PDB entry 8ATL | X-ray diffraction, 2.46 A resolution | chain AAA

Chain AAA:
Protein: Interleukin-1 receptor-associated kinase 4
From: Homo sapiens
Notes: EC 2.7.11.1
UniProtKB: Q9NWZ3 (IRAK4_HUMAN); residues 165-460 here = UniProt positions 165-460
Chain sequence (298 residues; each row starts with the number of its first residue):
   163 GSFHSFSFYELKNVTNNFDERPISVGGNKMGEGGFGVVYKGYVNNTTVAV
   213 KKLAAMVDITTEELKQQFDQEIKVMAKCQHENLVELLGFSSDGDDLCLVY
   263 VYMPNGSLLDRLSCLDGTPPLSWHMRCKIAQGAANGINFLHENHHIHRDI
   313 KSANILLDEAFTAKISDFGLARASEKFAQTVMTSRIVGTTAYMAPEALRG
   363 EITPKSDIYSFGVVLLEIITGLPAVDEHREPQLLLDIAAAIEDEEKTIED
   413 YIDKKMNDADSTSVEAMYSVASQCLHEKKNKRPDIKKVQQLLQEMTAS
Not modelled in the structure: 163-164, 186-188, 218-220, 336-342, 460
Differences from the reference sequence: expression tag (163-164); engineered mutation Ala400 (Lys in Q9NWZ3), Ala401 (Glu in Q9NWZ3), Ala402 (Glu in Q9NWZ3)
Modified residues: Cys240 (S-hydroxycysteine; CSO); Thr345 (phosphothreonine; TPO); Ser346 (phosphoserine; SEP)
UniProt features mapped onto this chain:
  - active site: Asp311 (Proton acceptor)
  - binding site (ATP): Met192 to Val200, Lys213, Lys313 to Asn316, Asp329
  - modified residue: Thr342 (Phosphothreonine), Thr345 (Phosphothreonine), Ser346 (Phosphoserine)
  - natural variant: Gly298 (G298D: In IMD67)
  - mutagenesis: Lys213 (K213A: Loss of kinase activity)
Ligand contacts: O6X (N-[6-methoxy-2-(2-morpholin-4-yl-2-oxidanylidene-ethyl)indazol-5-yl]-6-[(1R)-2,2,2-tris(fluoranyl)-1-oxidanyl-ethyl]pyridine-2-carboxamide): Met192, Gly193, Val200, Ala211, Lys213, Val246, Tyr262, Val263, Tyr264, Met265, Pro266, Asn267, Gly268, Arg273, Asp278, Thr280, Leu318, Ser328, Asp329
What the authors report for this chain:
  - binding site for O6X: Tyr264, Met265, Asp329

Summary:
Ligands of chain AAA: compound O6X. Curated annotation (UniProt) lists active-site residue Asp311, 15
ATP-binding residues and one mutagenesis site. The paper reports a binding site for O6X at Tyr264, Met265 and
Asp329.
Chain AAA is Interleukin-1 receptor-associated kinase 4 (Homo sapiens); the structure, Discovery of IRAK4
Inhibitor 23, was determined by X-ray diffraction (same publication as 8BR5, 8BR6, 8BR7, 8ATB and 8ATN).
